PDB entry 2P3I | X-ray diffraction, 1.75 A resolution | chain A

== Chain A ==
Protein: VP4
From: Rhesus rotavirus
Notes: fragment: VP8* domain (fragment 64-224)
UniProtKB: Q91HI9 (Q91HI9_ROTRH); residue numbers follow UniProt; this construct covers 64-224
Amino-acid sequence (161 residues; each row starts with the number of its first residue):
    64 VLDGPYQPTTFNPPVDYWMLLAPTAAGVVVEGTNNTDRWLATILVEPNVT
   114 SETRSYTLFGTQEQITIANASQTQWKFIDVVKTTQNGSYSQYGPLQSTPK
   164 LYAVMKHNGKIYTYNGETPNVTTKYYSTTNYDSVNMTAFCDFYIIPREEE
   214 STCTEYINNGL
Ligand contacts: MNA (2-O-methyl-5-N-acetyl-alpha-D-neuraminic acid): R101, V144, T146, Y155, K187, Y188, Y189, S190

== Overview ==
Ligands of chain A: compound MNA.
Chain A is VP4 (Rhesus rotavirus); the structure, Crystal structure of Rhesus Rotavirus VP8* at 295K, was
determined by X-ray diffraction (same publication as 2P3J and 2P3K).
